PDB entry 9DRT | X-ray diffraction, 2.51 A resolution | chains B and C of the 6 polymer chains in the assembly

== Chain B ==
Protein: Phenylalanine--tRNA ligase beta subunit
Source organism: Mycobacterium tuberculosis H37Rv
Notes: EC 6.1.1.20
UniProt: P9WFU1 (SYFB_MYCTU); residues 1-831 here = UniProt positions 1-831
Sequence (835 residues; numbered -3 to 831; the number before each row is that of its first residue; numbers below 1 keep their minus sign (Gln-3 is residue -3)):
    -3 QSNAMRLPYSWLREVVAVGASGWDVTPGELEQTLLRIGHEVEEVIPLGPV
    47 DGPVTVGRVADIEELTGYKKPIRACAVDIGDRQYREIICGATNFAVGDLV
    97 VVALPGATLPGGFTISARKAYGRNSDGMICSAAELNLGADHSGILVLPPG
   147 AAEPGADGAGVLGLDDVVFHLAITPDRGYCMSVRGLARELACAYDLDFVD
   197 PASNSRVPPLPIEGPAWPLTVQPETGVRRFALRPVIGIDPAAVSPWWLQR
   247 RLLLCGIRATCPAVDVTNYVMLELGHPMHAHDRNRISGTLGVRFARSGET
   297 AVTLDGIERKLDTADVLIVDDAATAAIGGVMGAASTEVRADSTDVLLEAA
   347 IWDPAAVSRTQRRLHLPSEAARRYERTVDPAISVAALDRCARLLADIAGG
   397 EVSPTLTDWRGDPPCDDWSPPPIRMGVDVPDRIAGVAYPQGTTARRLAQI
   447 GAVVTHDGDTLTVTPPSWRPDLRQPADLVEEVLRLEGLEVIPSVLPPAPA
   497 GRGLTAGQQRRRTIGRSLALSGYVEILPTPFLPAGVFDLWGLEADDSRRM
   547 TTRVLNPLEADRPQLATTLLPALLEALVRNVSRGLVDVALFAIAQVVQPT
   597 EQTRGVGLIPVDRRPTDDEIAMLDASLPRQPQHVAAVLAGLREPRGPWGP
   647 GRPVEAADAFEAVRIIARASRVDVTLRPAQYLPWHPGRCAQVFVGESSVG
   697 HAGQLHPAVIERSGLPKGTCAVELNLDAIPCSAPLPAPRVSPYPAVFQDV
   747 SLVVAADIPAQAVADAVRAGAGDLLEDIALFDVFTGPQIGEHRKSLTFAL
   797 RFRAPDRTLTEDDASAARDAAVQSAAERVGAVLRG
Disordered / not traced: -3
Construct notes: expression tag (-3 to 0)
Metal / ion sites: Mg2+ site 1: Glu36 (shared with 1 residue of chain A); Mg2+ site 2: Glu476 (shared with 1 residue of chain A)
Swiss-Prot annotation at these positions:
  - binding site (Mg(2+)): Asp467, Asp473, Glu476, Glu477
Reported in the primary citation:
  - binding site for tRNA(Phe): Val260, Asn264, His275, Ala276, Leu300, Val334, Ser364
  - catalytic residues: Thr263, Asn264, Ser364 (proposed by the authors, not directly observed)
  - conformationally variable residues (side-chain flip): Arg254
  - specificity-determining residues: Gly325, Glu344 (proposed by the authors, not directly observed)

== Chain C ==
Molecule: tRNA(Phe)
Sequence (77 nucleotides; numbered 1 to 77; the number before each row is that of its first residue):
     1 GGCCAGGUAGCUCAGUCGGUAUGAGCGUCCGCCUGAAAAGCGGAAGGUCG
    51 GCGGUUCGAUCCCGCCCCUGGCCACCA
Disordered / not traced: 72-77

== Chain B / chain C interface ==
Contacting residue pairs - 9 pairs, chain B then chain C:
  Leu554(B) with C68(C), phosphate contact
  Glu555(B) with C68(C), phosphate contact
  Ala556(B) with C67(C), hydrogen bond to the phosphate; C68(C), hydrogen bond to the phosphate
  Asp557(B) with C67(C), hydrogen bond to the sugar
  Ser578(B) with G10(C), hydrogen bond to the sugar; C11(C), sugar contact
  Arg579(B) with C11(C), hydrogen bond to the phosphate; U12(C), salt bridge to the phosphate
Interface residues without a listed pair, chain C (6 interface residues in all): U69

== Summary ==
The chain B/chain C interface involves 6 residues from each chain, with 5 hydrogen bonds and 1 salt bridge.
Polar pairs include Asp557(B)-C67(C), Ser578(B)-G10(C) and Ala556(B)-C67(C). Curated annotation (UniProt)
lists 4 Mg2+-binding residues on chain B. From the paper: catalytic residues Thr263(B), Asn264(B) and
Ser364(B); a binding site for tRNA(Phe) at Val260(B), Asn264(B) and His275(B) among others.
Chain B is Phenylalanine--tRNA ligase beta subunit (Mycobacterium tuberculosis H37Rv) and chain C is
tRNA(Phe); the structure, Crystal structure of the complex of M. tuberculosis PheRS with cognate precursor
tRNA and fragment DDD00805735, was determined by X-ray diffraction, deposited together with 9DSX, 9DTF, 9DRS
and 9DRV.
